5APF - chain A; structure by X-ray diffraction, 1.70 A resolution.

Chain A:
Name: Lysozyme C
Source organism: Gallus gallus
Notes: EC 3.2.1.17
Reference sequence: P00698 (LYSC_CHICK); residues 1-129 here correspond to UniProt positions 19-147 (UniProt number = residue number + 18)
Amino-acid sequence (129 residues; each row starts with the number of its first residue):
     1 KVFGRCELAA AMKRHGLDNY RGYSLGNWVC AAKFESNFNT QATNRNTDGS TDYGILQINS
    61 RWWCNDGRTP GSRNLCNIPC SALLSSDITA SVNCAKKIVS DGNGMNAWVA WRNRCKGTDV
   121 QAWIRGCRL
Disulfides: C6-C127, C30-C115, C64-C80, C76-C94
Ion coordination: Na+: S60, C64, S72, R73
Curated features (UniProtKB/Swiss-Prot):
  - active site: E35, D52
  - binding site (substrate): D101
From the paper describing this entry:
  - catalytic residues: E35, D52 (citing earlier work)

Summary:
S60, C64, S72 and R73 coordinate Na+. Curated annotation (UniProt) lists active-site residues E35 and D52 and
substrate-binding residue D101. The paper reports catalytic residues E35 and D52.
Chain A is Lysozyme C (Gallus gallus); the structure, Hen Egg White Lysozyme reference dataset even frames,
was determined by X-ray diffraction together with 5APC, 5APD and 5APE from the same study.
